Entry 9GMD (electron microscopy, 4.00 A resolution); this record covers chains D and E of the 6 polymer chains in the assembly.

# Chain D
Name: Chromosome partition protein MukF
Organism: Escherichia coli
UniProt: P60293 (MUKF_ECOLI); numbering as in UniProt (aligned over 1-440)
Sequence (440 residues; each row starts with the number of its first residue):
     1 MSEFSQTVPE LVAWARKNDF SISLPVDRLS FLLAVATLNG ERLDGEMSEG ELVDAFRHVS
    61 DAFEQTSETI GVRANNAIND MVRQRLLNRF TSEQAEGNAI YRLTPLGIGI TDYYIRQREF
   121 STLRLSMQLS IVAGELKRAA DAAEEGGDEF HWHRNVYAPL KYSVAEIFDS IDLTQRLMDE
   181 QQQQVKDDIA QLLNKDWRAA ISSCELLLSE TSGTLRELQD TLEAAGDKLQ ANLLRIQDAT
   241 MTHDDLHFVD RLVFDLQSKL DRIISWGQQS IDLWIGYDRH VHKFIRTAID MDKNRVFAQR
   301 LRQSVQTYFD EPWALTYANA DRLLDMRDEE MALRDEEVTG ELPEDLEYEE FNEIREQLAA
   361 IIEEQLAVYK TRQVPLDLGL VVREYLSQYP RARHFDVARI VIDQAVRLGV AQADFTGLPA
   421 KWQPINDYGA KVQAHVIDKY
Disordered / not traced: 1-41, 56-68, 80-88, 102-440
UniProt features mapped onto this chain:
  - region: L208 to I236 (Leucine-zipper)

# Chain E
Name: Chromosome partition protein MukE
Organism: Escherichia coli
UniProt: P22524 (MUKE_ECOLI); residue numbers follow UniProt; this construct covers 1-234
Sequence (234 residues; each row starts with the number of its first residue):
     1 MSSTNIEQVM PVKLAQALAN PLFPALDSAL RSGRHIGLDE LDNHAFLMDF QEYLEEFYAR
    61 YNVELIRAPE GFFYLRPRST TLIPRSVLSE LDMMVGKILC YLYLSPERLA NEGIFTQQEL
   121 YDELLTLADE AKLLKLVNNR STGSDVDRQK LQEKVRSSLN RLRRLGMVWF MGHDSSKFRI
   181 TESVFRFGAD VRAGDDPREA QRRLIRDGEA MPIENHLQLN DETEENQPDS GEEE
Disordered / not traced: 1-8, 214-234

# Chain D / chain E interface
Pairs across the interface (5):
  T91(D) with E112(E); I114(E)
  G97(D) with K177(E), hydrogen bond (backbone-side chain)
  N98(D) with M171(E); K177(E), hydrogen bond
Other interface residues (no listed pair), chain D (4 interface residues in all): E93
Other interface residues (no listed pair), chain E (5 interface residues in all): D174

# In short
4 residues of chain D and 5 residues of chain E are in contact, with 2 hydrogen bonds. Among the polar pairs
are G97(D)-K177(E) and N98(D)-K177(E).
Here chain D is Chromosome partition protein MukF and chain E is Chromosome partition protein MukE, both from
Escherichia coli. Entry 9GMD (MukEF in complex with the phage protein gp5.9 (focus)) was determined by
electron microscopy (same publication as 9GM6, 9GM7, 9GM8, 9GM9, 9GMA and 9GMB).
